2G49 - chains A and C; structure by X-ray diffraction, 2.50 A resolution.

[Chain A]
Molecule: Insulin-degrading enzyme
Organism: Homo sapiens
Notes: EC 3.4.24.56
UniProt: Q5T5N2 (Q5T5N2_HUMAN); numbering as in UniProt (aligned over 42-1019)
Sequence (990 residues; numbered 30 to 1019; the number before each row is that of its first residue):
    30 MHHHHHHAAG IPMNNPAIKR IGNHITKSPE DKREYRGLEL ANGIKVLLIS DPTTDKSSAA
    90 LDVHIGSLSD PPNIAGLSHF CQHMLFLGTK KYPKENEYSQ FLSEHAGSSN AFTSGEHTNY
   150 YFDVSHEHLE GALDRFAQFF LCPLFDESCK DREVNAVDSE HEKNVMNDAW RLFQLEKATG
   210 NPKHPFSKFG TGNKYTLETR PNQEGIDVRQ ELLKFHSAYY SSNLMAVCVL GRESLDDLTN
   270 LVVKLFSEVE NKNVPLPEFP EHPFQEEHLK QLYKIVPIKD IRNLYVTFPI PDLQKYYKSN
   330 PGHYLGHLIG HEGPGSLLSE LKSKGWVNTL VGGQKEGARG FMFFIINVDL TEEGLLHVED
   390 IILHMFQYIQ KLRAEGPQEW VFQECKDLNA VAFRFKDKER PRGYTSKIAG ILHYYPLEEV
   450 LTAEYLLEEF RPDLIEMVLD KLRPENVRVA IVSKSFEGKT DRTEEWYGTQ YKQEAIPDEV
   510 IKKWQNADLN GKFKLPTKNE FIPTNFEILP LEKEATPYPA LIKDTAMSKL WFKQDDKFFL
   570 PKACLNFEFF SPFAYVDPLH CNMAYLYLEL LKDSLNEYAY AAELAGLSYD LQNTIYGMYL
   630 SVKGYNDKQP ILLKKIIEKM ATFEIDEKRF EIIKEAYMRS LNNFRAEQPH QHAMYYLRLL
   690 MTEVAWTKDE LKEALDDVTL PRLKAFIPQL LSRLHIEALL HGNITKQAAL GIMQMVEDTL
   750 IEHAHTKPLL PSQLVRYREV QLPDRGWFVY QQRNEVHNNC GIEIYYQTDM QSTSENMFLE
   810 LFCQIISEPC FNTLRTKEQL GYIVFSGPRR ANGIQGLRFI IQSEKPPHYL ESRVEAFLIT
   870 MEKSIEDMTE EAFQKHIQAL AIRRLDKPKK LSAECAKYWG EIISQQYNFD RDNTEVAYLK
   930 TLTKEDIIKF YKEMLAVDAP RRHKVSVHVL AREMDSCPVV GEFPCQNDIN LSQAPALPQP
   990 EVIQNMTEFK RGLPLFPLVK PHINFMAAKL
Disordered / not traced: 30-42, 972-975, 1017-1019
Differences from the reference sequence: initiating methionine (30); expression tag (31-36); cloning artifact (37-41); engineered mutation Gln111 (Glu in Q5T5N2)
Residues lining bound ligands: 1,4-diethylene dioxide (DIO): Leu201, Leu204, Glu205, Thr208, Tyr302, Ile304, Arg477, Ala479
What the authors report for this chain:
  - mutagenesis - R824A, Y831A: decreased catalytic activity
  - mutagenesis - S132C/E817C (30-40-fold), N184C/Q828C (30-40-fold), D426C/K899C (30-40-fold): increased catalytic activity on fluorogenic substrate V
  - mutagenesis - S132C/E817C, N184C/Q828C: decreased catalytic activity on K3Fe(CN)6
  - mutagenesis - D426C/K899C: unchanged catalytic activity on K3Fe(CN)6

[Chain C]
Molecule: glucagon preproprotein
Sequence (29 residues; each row starts with the number of its first residue):
     1 HSQGTFTSDY SKYLDSRRAQ DFVQWLMNT
Disordered / not traced: 5-21, 29

[Interface between chain A and chain C]
Residue-residue contacts - 54 pairs, chain A then chain C:
  His108(A) with Gln24(C); Trp25(C), hydrogen bond (side chain-backbone)
  Gln111(A) with Gln24(C); Leu26(C)
  His112(A) with Trp25(C), hydrogen bond (side chain-backbone); Leu26(C)
  Ser138(A) with Met27(C)
  Asn139(A) with Trp25(C); Leu26(C), hydrogen bond (side chain-backbone); Met27(C), hydrogen bond (side chain-backbone)
  Ala140(A) with Gln24(C); Trp25(C); Leu26(C), hydrogen bond (backbone-backbone)
  Phe141(A) with Val23(C), hydrophobic; Gln24(C); Trp25(C)
  Thr142(A) with Val23(C); Gln24(C), hydrogen bond (backbone-backbone)
  Ser143(A) with Val23(C)
  Tyr150(A) with Trp25(C), hydrogen bond
  Glu189(A) with Gln24(C); Trp25(C), hydrogen bond (side chain-backbone)
  Ala198(A) with Phe22(C)
  Trp199(A) with Phe22(C), hydrophobic; Val23(C); Gln24(C)
  Phe202(A) with Phe22(C), hydrophobic
  Gly219(A) with Gln24(C)
  Thr220(A) with Gln24(C), hydrogen bond (backbone-side chain)
  His332(A) with Gln3(C)
  Gly335(A) with Ser2(C)
  His336(A) with Ser2(C)
  Gly339(A) with His1(C), hydrogen bond (backbone-backbone)
  Glu341(A) with His1(C), hydrogen bond (side chain-backbone)
  Leu359(A) with His1(C), hydrogen bond (backbone-backbone)
  Val360(A) with His1(C); Gln3(C)
  Gly361(A) with His1(C), hydrogen bond (backbone-backbone); Ser2(C); Gln3(C), hydrogen bond (backbone-backbone)
  Gly362(A) with Gln3(C)
  Gln363(A) with Gln3(C), hydrogen bond (backbone-side chain)
  Lys364(A) with Gln3(C)
  Ile374(A) with Gln3(C)
  Tyr609(A) with His1(C); Ser2(C)
  Phe820(A) with Met27(C), hydrophobic
  Arg824(A) with Leu26(C), hydrogen bond (side chain-backbone); Met27(C)
  Tyr831(A) with Trp25(C), hydrogen bond (side chain-backbone); Leu26(C); Met27(C), hydrogen bond (side chain-backbone); Asn28(C)
  Val833(A) with Asn28(C)
Other interface residues (no listed pair), chain A (36 interface residues in all): Phe115, Ile832, Phe834
The authors on this interface:
  - interface residues, chain A: Phe141(A), Arg824(A), Tyr831(A)

[Summary]
Chain A and chain C form an interface of 36 and 10 residues respectively; the contacts include 18 hydrogen
bonds. Among the polar pairs are His108(A)-Trp25(C), His112(A)-Trp25(C) and Asn139(A)-Leu26(C). The paper
reports that S132C/E817C, N184C/Q828C and D426C/K899C of chain A increase catalytic activity on fluorogenic
substrate V; interface residues Phe141(A), Arg824(A) and Tyr831(A); 5 substitutions were tested in all.
Here chain A is Insulin-degrading enzyme (Homo sapiens) and chain C is glucagon preproprotein. Entry 2G49
(Crystal structure of human insulin-degrading enzyme in complex with glucagon) was determined by X-ray
diffraction together with 2G47, 2G48, 2G54 and 2G56 from the same study.
